Entry 6HW6 (X-ray diffraction, 2.70 A resolution); this record covers chains H and Z of the 28 polymer chains in the assembly.

# Chain H
Name: Proteasome subunit beta type-2
From: Saccharomyces cerevisiae (strain ATCC 204508 / S288c)
Notes: EC 3.4.25.1
Reference sequence: P25043 (PSB2_YEAST); residues 1-232 here correspond to UniProt positions 30-261 (UniProt number = residue number + 29)
Chain sequence (232 residues; numbered 1 to 232; the number before each row is that of its first residue):
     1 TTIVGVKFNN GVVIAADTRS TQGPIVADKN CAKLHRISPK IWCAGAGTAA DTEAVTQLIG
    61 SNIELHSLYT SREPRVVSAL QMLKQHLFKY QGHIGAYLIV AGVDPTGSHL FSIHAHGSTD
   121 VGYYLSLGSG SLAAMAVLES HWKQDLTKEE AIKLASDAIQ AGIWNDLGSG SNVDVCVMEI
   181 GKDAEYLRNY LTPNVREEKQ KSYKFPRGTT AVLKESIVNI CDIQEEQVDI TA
Not modelled in the structure: 223-232
Glycans and other covalent adducts: compound GT5 linked to Thr1
Bound ions: Mg2+: Gln91 (shared with 1 residue of chain N)
Residues lining bound ligands: GT5 (N-[(2S)-1-[[(2S)-1-[[(2S)-1-[4-(aminomethyl)phenyl]-4-methylsulfonyl-butan-2-yl]amino]-3-methoxy-1-oxidanylidene-propan-2-yl]amino]-4-methyl-1-oxidanylidene-pentan-2-yl]-2-methyl-1,3-thiazole-5-carboxamide): Arg19, Ser20, Thr21, Gln22, Ala27, Cys31, Ala32, Lys33, His35, Gly45, Ala46, Gly47, Thr48, Ala49, Thr52, Glu53, Gly128, Ser129
Curated features (UniProtKB/Swiss-Prot):
  - active site: Thr1 (Nucleophile)

# Chain Z
Name: Proteasome subunit beta type-6
From: Saccharomyces cerevisiae (strain ATCC 204508 / S288c)
Notes: EC 3.4.25.1
Reference sequence: P23724 (PSB6_YEAST); residues 1-222 here correspond to UniProt positions 20-241 (UniProt number = residue number + 19)
Chain sequence (222 residues; each row starts with the number of its first residue):
     1 QFNPYGDNGG TILGIAGEDF AVLAGDTRNI TDYSINSRYE PKVFDCGDNI VMSANGFAAD
    61 GDALVKRFKN SVKWYHFDHN DKKLSINSAA RNIQHLLYGK RFFPYYVHTI IAGLDEDGKG
   121 AVYSFDPVGS YEREQCRAGG AAASLIMPFL DNQVNFKNQY EPGTNGKVKK PLKYLSVEEV
   181 IKLVRDSFTS ATERHIQVGD GLEILIVTKD GVRKEFYELK RD
Bound ions: Mg2+: Thr192, Val198
Residues lining bound ligands: GT5 (N-[(2S)-1-[[(2S)-1-[[(2S)-1-[4-(aminomethyl)phenyl]-4-methylsulfonyl-butan-2-yl]amino]-3-methoxy-1-oxidanylidene-propan-2-yl]amino]-4-methyl-1-oxidanylidene-pentan-2-yl]-2-methyl-1,3-thiazole-5-carboxamide): Asp126, Pro127, Val128, Ser130

# Interface between chain H and chain Z
Pairs across the interface (55; chain H residue first):
  Arg19(H) - Ile196(Z)
  Arg19(H) - Asp222(Z)  salt bridge
  Pro24(H) - Arg194(Z)
  Pro24(H) - His195(Z)
  Pro24(H) - Ile196(Z)  hydrogen bond (backbone-backbone)
  Ile25(H) - Arg194(Z)
  Ile25(H) - His195(Z)
  Val26(H) - Glu193(Z)
  Val26(H) - Arg194(Z)  hydrogen bond (backbone-side chain)
  Val26(H) - Ile196(Z)  hydrophobic
  Ala27(H) - Arg194(Z)  hydrogen bond (backbone-side chain)
  Lys29(H) - Glu193(Z)  salt bridge
  Lys29(H) - Arg194(Z)
  Ile163(H) - Asp222(Z)
  Trp164(H) - Ile35(Z)
  Trp164(H) - Arg38(Z)  hydrogen bond (backbone-side chain)
  Trp164(H) - Arg221(Z)
  Trp164(H) - Asp222(Z)
  Asn165(H) - Tyr33(Z)
  Asn165(H) - Arg38(Z)
  Asp166(H) - Tyr33(Z)
  Asp166(H) - Asp222(Z)
  Leu167(H) - Arg28(Z)
  Leu167(H) - Ile30(Z)  hydrophobic
  Leu167(H) - Asp32(Z)
  Leu167(H) - Tyr33(Z)  hydrogen bond (backbone-backbone)
  Leu167(H) - Ile35(Z)  hydrophobic
  Leu167(H) - Ile196(Z)
  Gly168(H) - Tyr33(Z)
  Ser169(H) - Asp222(Z)
  Gly170(H) - Asp222(Z)
  Ser171(H) - Asp222(Z)  hydrogen bond (backbone-side chain)
  Asn194(H) - Lys220(Z)  hydrogen bond (backbone-side chain)
  Asn194(H) - Asp222(Z)
  Arg196(H) - Thr189(Z)  hydrogen bond
  Arg196(H) - Ser190(Z)  hydrogen bond
  Arg196(H) - Glu193(Z)
  Glu197(H) - Arg185(Z)  salt bridge
  Lys199(H) - Asp186(Z)
  Gln200(H) - Arg185(Z)  hydrogen bond
  Gln200(H) - Asp186(Z)  hydrogen bond (backbone-side chain)
  Lys201(H) - Glu179(Z)
  Lys201(H) - Asp186(Z)
  Tyr203(H) - Phe149(Z)
  Tyr203(H) - Gln153(Z)
  Tyr203(H) - Leu183(Z)
  Tyr203(H) - Asp186(Z)  hydrogen bond
  Phe205(H) - Asn152(Z)
  Phe205(H) - Gln153(Z)
  Phe205(H) - Gln159(Z)
  Arg207(H) - Pro162(Z)
  Thr209(H) - Gln159(Z)
  Thr209(H) - Tyr160(Z)  hydrogen bond (backbone-backbone)
  Ala211(H) - Tyr160(Z)  hydrophobic
  Ala211(H) - Gly166(Z)
Other interface residues (no listed pair), chain H (32 interface residues in all): Thr21, Gly23, Asp28, Val195, Pro206, Gly208
Other interface residues (no listed pair), chain Z (31 interface residues in all): Ser34, Leu145, Asn158, Lys182, Glu218

# Overview
The interface between chain H and chain Z involves 32 residues on one side and 31 on the other, with 13
hydrogen bonds and 3 salt bridges. Polar pairs include Arg19(H)-Asp222(Z), Lys29(H)-Glu193(Z) and
Glu197(H)-Arg185(Z). Chain Z binds compound GT5. Covalently linked compound GT5: at Thr1(H).
Here chain H is Proteasome subunit beta type-2 and chain Z is Proteasome subunit beta type-6, both from
Saccharomyces cerevisiae (strain ATCC 204508 / S288c). Entry 6HW6 (Yeast 20S proteasome in complex with 20)
was determined by X-ray diffraction (same publication as 6HTB, 6HTC, 6HTD, 6HTP, 6HTR, 6HUB and 30 further
entries).
